Entry 7M3T (X-ray diffraction, 3.20 A resolution); this record covers chains J and K of the 39 polymer chains in the assembly.

Chain J (and K):
Name: Coat protein
From: Satellite tobacco mosaic virus
Notes: chain K of this document is another copy of the same molecule, construct and numbering; everything in this record applies to it too
UniProt: P17574 (COAT_STMV); residues 1-159 here = UniProt positions 1-159
Sequence (159 residues; row label = number of the first residue in the row):
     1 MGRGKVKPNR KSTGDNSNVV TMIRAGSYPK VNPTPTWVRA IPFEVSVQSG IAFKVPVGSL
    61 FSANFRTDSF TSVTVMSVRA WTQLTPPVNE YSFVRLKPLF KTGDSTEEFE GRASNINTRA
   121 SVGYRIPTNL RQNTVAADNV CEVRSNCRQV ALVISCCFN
Not modelled in the structure: 1-15 (chain K: 1-13)

Chain J / chain K interface:
Residue-residue contacts (89):
  Asn-16(J) / Arg-125(K)
  Ser-17(J) / Arg-125(K)
  Ser-17(J) / Pro-127(K)
  Ser-17(J) / Asn-129(K)
  Asn-18(J) / Pro-127(K)
  Asn-18(J) / Asn-129(K)  hydrogen bond (backbone-side chain)
  Val-19(J) / Pro-127(K)
  Val-20(J) / Phe-100(K)  hydrophobic
  Val-20(J) / Phe-109(K)  hydrophobic
  Val-20(J) / Arg-125(K)
  Val-20(J) / Pro-127(K)
  Thr-21(J) / Tyr-124(K)
  Thr-21(J) / Arg-125(K)  hydrogen bond (backbone-backbone)
  Met-22(J) / Phe-109(K)  hydrophobic
  Met-22(J) / Val-122(K)  hydrophobic
  Met-22(J) / Gly-123(K)
  Ile-23(J) / Ser-77(K)
  Ile-23(J) / Arg-79(K)
  Ile-23(J) / Val-122(K)
  Ile-23(J) / Gly-123(K)  hydrogen bond (backbone-backbone)
  Ile-23(J) / Tyr-124(K)
  Ile-23(J) / Arg-125(K)
  Ala-25(J) / Ser-121(K)  hydrogen bond (backbone-side chain)
  Gly-26(J) / Trp-81(K)  hydrogen bond (backbone-side chain)
  Gly-26(J) / Ser-121(K)  hydrogen bond (backbone-side chain)
  Ser-27(J) / Trp-81(K)
  Tyr-28(J) / Pro-42(K)
  Tyr-28(J) / Trp-81(K)
  Tyr-28(J) / Ala-151(K)  hydrophobic
  Tyr-28(J) / Val-153(K)
  Pro-29(J) / Trp-81(K)
  Val-31(J) / Pro-42(K)  hydrophobic
  Pro-33(J) / Arg-39(K)  hydrogen bond (backbone-side chain)
  Pro-33(J) / Asn-64(K)
  Pro-33(J) / Phe-65(K)
  Thr-34(J) / Asn-64(K)
  Thr-34(J) / Arg-66(K)  hydrogen bond (backbone-side chain)
  Pro-35(J) / Trp-37(K)  hydrophobic
  Pro-35(J) / Arg-39(K)
  Pro-35(J) / Arg-66(K)  hydrogen bond (backbone-side chain)
  Thr-36(J) / Trp-37(K)
  Trp-37(J) / Thr-36(K)
  Trp-37(J) / Trp-37(K)  hydrophobic
  Arg-39(J) / Pro-33(K)  hydrogen bond (side chain-backbone)
  Arg-39(J) / Pro-35(K)
  Pro-42(J) / Tyr-28(K)
  Pro-42(J) / Val-31(K)  hydrophobic
  Asn-64(J) / Pro-33(K)
  Asn-64(J) / Thr-34(K)
  Phe-65(J) / Pro-33(K)
  Arg-66(J) / Thr-34(K)  hydrogen bond (side chain-backbone)
  Arg-66(J) / Pro-35(K)  hydrogen bond (side chain-backbone)
  Arg-66(J) / Ser-69(K)  hydrogen bond (side chain-backbone)
  Arg-66(J) / Phe-70(K)
  Arg-66(J) / Asn-159(K)
  Asp-68(J) / Asp-68(K)
  Ser-69(J) / Arg-66(K)  hydrogen bond (backbone-side chain)
  Phe-70(J) / Arg-66(K)
  Ser-77(J) / Ile-23(K)
  Arg-79(J) / Ile-23(K)
  Trp-81(J) / Gly-26(K)  hydrogen bond (side chain-backbone)
  Trp-81(J) / Ser-27(K)  hydrogen bond (side chain-backbone)
  Trp-81(J) / Tyr-28(K)  hydrophobic
  Trp-81(J) / Pro-29(K)
  Phe-100(J) / Val-20(K)  hydrophobic
  Glu-107(J) / Val-20(K)
  Phe-109(J) / Val-20(K)  hydrophobic
  Phe-109(J) / Met-22(K)  hydrophobic
  Arg-119(J) / Tyr-28(K)
  Ser-121(J) / Ala-25(K)  hydrogen bond (side chain-backbone)
  Ser-121(J) / Gly-26(K)  hydrogen bond (side chain-backbone)
  Val-122(J) / Met-22(K)  hydrophobic
  Gly-123(J) / Met-22(K)
  Gly-123(J) / Ile-23(K)  hydrogen bond (backbone-backbone)
  Tyr-124(J) / Thr-21(K)
  Tyr-124(J) / Ile-23(K)
  Arg-125(J) / Asp-15(K)  salt bridge
  Arg-125(J) / Val-20(K)
  Arg-125(J) / Thr-21(K)  hydrogen bond (backbone-backbone)
  Arg-125(J) / Ile-23(K)
  Pro-127(J) / Ser-17(K)
  Pro-127(J) / Asn-18(K)
  Pro-127(J) / Val-19(K)
  Pro-127(J) / Val-20(K)
  Asn-129(J) / Ser-17(K)
  Asn-129(J) / Asn-18(K)  hydrogen bond (side chain-backbone)
  Ala-151(J) / Tyr-28(K)  hydrophobic
  Val-153(J) / Tyr-28(K)
  Asn-159(J) / Arg-66(K)
Other interface residues (no listed pair), chain J (51 interface residues in all): Asn-32, Glu-44, Pro-98, Glu-110, Ile-126, Thr-128, Leu-130
Other interface residues (no listed pair), chain K (52 interface residues in all): Asn-32, Ala-40, Glu-44, Pro-98, Glu-107, Glu-110, Arg-119, Ile-126, Leu-130, Leu-152

Overview:
The interface between chain J and chain K involves 51 residues on one side and 52 on the other; the contacts
include 21 hydrogen bonds and 1 salt bridge. Among the polar pairs are Arg-125(J)/Asp-15(K),
Asn-18(J)/Asn-129(K) and Ala-25(J)/Ser-121(K).
Both chains are Coat protein (Satellite tobacco mosaic virus). Entry 7M3T (Crystallographic structure of a
cubic crystal of STMV (80.7 degree rotation about 111) grown from chloride) was determined by X-ray
diffraction together with 5BKL, 5BKN, 7M2T, 7M2V, 7M50 and 7M57 from the same study.
